6UCI - chains B and C of the 4 polymer chains in the assembly; structure by X-ray diffraction, 2.09 A resolution.

# Chain B (and C)
Name: Protein fosB
From: Homo sapiens
Notes: chain C of this document is another copy of the same molecule, construct and numbering; everything in this record applies to it too
Reference sequence: P53539 (FOSB_HUMAN); residues 153-219 here = UniProt positions 153-219
Amino-acid sequence (68 residues; numbered 152 to 219; the number before each row is that of its first residue):
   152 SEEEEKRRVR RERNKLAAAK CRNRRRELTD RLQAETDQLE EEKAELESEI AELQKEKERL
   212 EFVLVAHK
Disordered / not traced: 152-155, 217-219 (chain C: 152-171, 217-219)
Differences from the reference sequence: expression tag (152)
UniProt features mapped onto this chain:
  - region: Lys157 to Arg182 (Basic motif), Leu183 to Leu211 (Leucine-zipper)
What the authors report for this chain:
  - self-association interface (contacts with another copy of this molecule); pairs are residue here / residue on that copy: Cys172-Cys172

# Interface between chain B and chain C
Pairs across the interface - 32 pairs, chain B then chain C:
  Leu190(B) with Leu211(C), hydrophobic; Val214(C), hydrophobic
  Glu191(B) with Leu215(C)
  Glu193(B) with Glu207(C); Leu211(C)
  Lys194(B) with Leu211(C); Glu212(C), salt bridge; Leu215(C)
  Leu197(B) with Glu207(C); Lys208(C); Leu211(C), hydrophobic
  Glu198(B) with Lys208(C)
  Glu200(B) with Leu204(C)
  Ile201(B) with Leu204(C), hydrophobic; Gln205(C)
  Leu204(B) with Leu197(C), hydrophobic; Glu200(C); Ile201(C), hydrophobic; Leu204(C), hydrophobic
  Gln205(B) with Ile201(C); Gln205(C)
  Lys208(B) with Leu197(C); Glu198(C)
  Leu211(B) with Leu190(C); Glu193(C); Lys194(C); Leu197(C), hydrophobic
  Glu212(B) with Lys194(C)
  Val214(B) with Leu190(C), hydrophobic
  Leu215(B) with Thr187(C); Leu190(C), hydrophobic; Glu191(C)
Also at the interface, not in a pair above, chain B (17 interface residues in all): Thr187, Glu207

# Overview
Chain B and chain C each contribute 17 residues to their interface, with 1 salt bridge. The salt-bridged pair
is Lys194(B)-Glu212(C). From the paper: a self-association interface involving Cys172(B).
Chain B and chain C are both Protein fosB (Homo sapiens); the structure, Transcription factor DeltaFosB bZIP
domain self-assembly, oxidized form, was determined by X-ray diffraction, deposited together with 6UCL and
6UCM.
